PDB entry 3UP3 | X-ray diffraction, 1.25 A resolution | chains A and P

== Chain A ==
Name: aceDAF-12
From: Ancylostoma ceylanicum
Notes: fragment: Ligand binding domain; engineered mutation(s): K475A, K505R, K550G, K642Q, C553S, C607S, C625S, C661S
Chain sequence (243 residues; row label = number of the first residue in the row):
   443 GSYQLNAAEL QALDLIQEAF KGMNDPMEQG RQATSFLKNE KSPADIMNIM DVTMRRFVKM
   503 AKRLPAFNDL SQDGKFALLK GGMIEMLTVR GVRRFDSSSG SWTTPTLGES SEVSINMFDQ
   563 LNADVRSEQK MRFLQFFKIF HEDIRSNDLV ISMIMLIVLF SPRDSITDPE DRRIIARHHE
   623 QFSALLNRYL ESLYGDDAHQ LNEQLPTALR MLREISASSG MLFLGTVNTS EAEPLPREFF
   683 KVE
Disordered / not traced: 443
Small-molecule neighbours: (25S)-cholestenoic acid (XCA; (8alpha,10alpha,25S)-3-hydroxycholesta-3,5-dien-26-oic acid): Phe478, Ile488, Ile491, Met492, Val494, Thr495, Leu529, Thr530, Arg532, Gly533, Arg536, Trp544, Thr545, Thr546, Pro547, Val555, Phe560, Gln571, Phe575, Ile657, Ser661, Leu664, Phe682
From the paper describing this entry:
  - contacts within the chain: Glu570-Arg574 (hydrogen bond)
  - mutagenesis - R532M/R536V: abolished signaling
  - mutagenesis - Q571E/R574G: abolished signaling in response to Delta7-DA

== Chain P ==
Name: Nuclear receptor coactivator 2
Notes: fragment: nuclear receptor binding motif
Reference sequence: Q15596 (NCOA2_HUMAN); numbering as in UniProt (aligned over 741-754)
Chain sequence (14 residues; numbered 741 to 754; the number before each row is that of its first residue):
   741 ENALLRYLLD KDDT
Disordered / not traced: 741

== Chain A / chain P interface ==
Contacting residue pairs (30):
  Arg497(A) - Leu748(P)
  Val500(A) - Leu745(P)  hydrophobic
  Val500(A) - Leu748(P)
  Val500(A) - Leu749(P)
  Lys501(A) - Asp753(P)
  Lys504(A) - Leu748(P)  hydrogen bond (side chain-backbone)
  Lys504(A) - Leu749(P)  hydrogen bond (side chain-backbone)
  Lys504(A) - Lys751(P)  hydrogen bond (side chain-backbone)
  Lys504(A) - Asp753(P)  salt bridge
  Phe509(A) - Leu749(P)  hydrophobic
  Gln514(A) - Arg746(P)  hydrogen bond (backbone-side chain)
  Gln514(A) - Asp750(P)
  Asp515(A) - Arg746(P)  salt bridge
  Lys517(A) - Leu749(P)
  Phe518(A) - Asn742(P)
  Phe518(A) - Leu745(P)  hydrophobic
  Phe518(A) - Arg746(P)
  Phe518(A) - Leu749(P)
  Leu521(A) - Leu749(P)  hydrophobic
  Lys522(A) - Asn742(P)  hydrogen bond
  Lys522(A) - Leu745(P)
  Met525(A) - Leu745(P)  hydrophobic
  Pro676(A) - Leu744(P)  hydrophobic
  Leu677(A) - Leu744(P)
  Leu677(A) - Leu745(P)
  Leu677(A) - Leu748(P)  hydrophobic
  Glu680(A) - Asn742(P)
  Glu680(A) - Ala743(P)  hydrogen bond (side chain-backbone)
  Glu680(A) - Leu744(P)  hydrogen bond (side chain-backbone)
  Glu680(A) - Leu745(P)  hydrogen bond (side chain-backbone)
Other interface residues (no listed pair), chain A (16 interface residues in all): Phe681

== In short ==
16 residues of chain A face 10 of chain P across their interface; the contacts include 8 hydrogen bonds and 2
salt bridges. Among the polar pairs are Lys504(A)-Asp753(P), Asp515(A)-Arg746(P) and Lys504(A)-Leu748(P).
Ligands of chain A: (25S)-cholestenoic acid. The paper reports that R532M/R536V of chain A abolish signaling;
contacts within the chain involving Arg574(A) and Glu570(A).
Here chain A is aceDAF-12 (Ancylostoma ceylanicum) and chain P is Nuclear receptor coactivator 2. Entry 3UP3
(Nuclear receptor DAF-12 from hookworm Ancylostoma ceylanicum in complex with (25S)-cholestenoic acid) was
determined by X-ray diffraction together with 3UP0 from the same study.
